Entry 5JS9 (X-ray diffraction, 6.92 A resolution (low resolution: residue-level contacts below are approximate; hydrogen-bond / salt-bridge calls are withheld)); this record covers chains A and C of the 6 polymer chains in the assembly.

Chain A:
Molecule: broadly neutralizing antibody PGT128 heavy chain
Organism: Homo sapiens
Notes: antibody fragment or engineered binder
Amino-acid sequence (239 residues; numbered 1 to 231 plus 22 insertion-coded residues; 14 numbers in that range are skipped by the numbering (no residue carries them; nothing is unmodelled there); the number before each row is that of its first residue; a row labelled like 35A-35B holds insertion residues (35A, then the next letters in order)):
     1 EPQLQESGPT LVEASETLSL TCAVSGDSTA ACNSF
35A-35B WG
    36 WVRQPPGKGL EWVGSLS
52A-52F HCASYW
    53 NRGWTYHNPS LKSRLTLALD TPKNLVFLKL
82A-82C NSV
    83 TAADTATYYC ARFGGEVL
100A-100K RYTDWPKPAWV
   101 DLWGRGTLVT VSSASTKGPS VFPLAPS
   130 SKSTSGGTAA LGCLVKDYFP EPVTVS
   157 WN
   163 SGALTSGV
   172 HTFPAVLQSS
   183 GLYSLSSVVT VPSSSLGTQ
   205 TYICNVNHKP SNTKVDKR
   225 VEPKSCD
Not modelled in the structure: 1, 130-133, 228-231
Disulfides: Cys22-Cys92, Cys32-Cys52B, Cys142-Cys208

Chain C:
Molecule: gp120
Organism: Human immunodeficiency virus 1
Amino-acid sequence (480 residues; row label = number of the first residue in the row):
    31 AENLWVTVYY GVPVWKDAET TLFCASDAKA YETEKHNVWA THACVPTDPN PQEIHLENVT
    91 EEFNMWKNNM VEQMHTDIIS LWDQSLKPCV KLTPLCVTLQ CTNVTAITDD MRGELKNCSF
   151 NMTTELRDKK QKVYSLFYRL DVVQINENQG NRSNNSNKEY RLINCNTSAI TQACPKVSFE
   211 PIPIHYCAPA GFAILKCKDK KFNGTGPCPS VSTVQCTHGI KPVVSTQLLL NGSLAEEEVM
   271 IRSENITNNA KNILVQFNTP VQINCTRPNN NTRKSIRIGP GQAFYATGDI IGDIRQAHCN
   331 VSKATWNETL GKVVKQLRKH FGNNTIIRFA NSSGGDLEVT THSFNCGGEF FYCNTSGLFN
   391 STWISNTSVQ GSNSTGSNDS ITLPCRIKQI INMWQRIGQA MYAPPIQGVI RCVSNITGLI
   451 LTRDGGSTNS TTETFRPGGG DMRDNWRSEL YKYKVVKIEP LGVAPTRCKR RVVGRRRRRR
Not modelled in the structure: 31-32, 136-139, 177-186, 400-407, 502-510
Disulfides: Cys54-Cys74, Cys119-Cys204, Cys126-Cys195, Cys131-Cys148, Cys217-Cys246, Cys227-Cys238, Cys376-Cys442, Cys383-Cys415
Covalently attached groups: N-acetylglucosamine (NAG) linked to Asn133, Asn147, Asn151, Asn196, Asn294, Asn337, Asn353, Asn361, Asn384, Asn390, Asn445; glycan linked to Asn233, Asn261, Asn275, Asn300, Asn330

Chain A / chain C interface:
Residue-residue contacts (15; chain A residue first):
  Cys32(A) - Ile321(C)
  Ala52C(A) - Asn300(C)
  Ser52D(A) - Asp323(C)
  Tyr52E(A) - Arg325(C)
  Tyr52E(A) - Val439(C)
  Tyr52E(A) - Arg441(C)
  Leu100(A) - Ile321(C)
  Leu100(A) - Gly322(C)
  Arg100A(A) - Thr135(C)
  Arg100A(A) - Gly322(C)
  Tyr100B(A) - Gly322(C)
  Tyr100B(A) - Asp323(C)
  Tyr100B(A) - Ile324(C)
  Asp100D(A) - Asp323(C)
  Asp100D(A) - Arg325(C)
Other interface residues (no listed pair), chain A (9 interface residues in all): Trp52F
Other interface residues (no listed pair), chain C (12 interface residues in all): Val134, Ile320, His328

Overview:
The interface between chain A and chain C involves 9 residues on one side and 12 on the other. Covalently
linked N-acetylglucosamine: at Asn133(C), Asn147(C), Asn151(C), Asn196(C), Asn233(C) and Asn261(C) and 10
more.
Chain A is broadly neutralizing antibody PGT128 heavy chain (Homo sapiens) and chain C is gp120 (Human
immunodeficiency virus 1); the structure, Uncleaved prefusion optimized gp140 trimer with an engineered
8-residue HR1 turn bound to broadly neutralizing antibodies ..., was determined by X-ray diffraction together
with 5JSA from the same study.
